PDB entry 4GV2 | X-ray diffraction, 1.80 A resolution | chain A

# Chain A
Molecule: Poly [ADP-ribose] polymerase 3
Source organism: Homo sapiens
Notes: EC 2.4.2.30; fragment: Catalytic domain
Reference sequence: Q9Y6F1 (PARP3_HUMAN); numbering as in UniProt (aligned over 178-532)
Chain sequence (357 residues; each row starts with the number of its first residue):
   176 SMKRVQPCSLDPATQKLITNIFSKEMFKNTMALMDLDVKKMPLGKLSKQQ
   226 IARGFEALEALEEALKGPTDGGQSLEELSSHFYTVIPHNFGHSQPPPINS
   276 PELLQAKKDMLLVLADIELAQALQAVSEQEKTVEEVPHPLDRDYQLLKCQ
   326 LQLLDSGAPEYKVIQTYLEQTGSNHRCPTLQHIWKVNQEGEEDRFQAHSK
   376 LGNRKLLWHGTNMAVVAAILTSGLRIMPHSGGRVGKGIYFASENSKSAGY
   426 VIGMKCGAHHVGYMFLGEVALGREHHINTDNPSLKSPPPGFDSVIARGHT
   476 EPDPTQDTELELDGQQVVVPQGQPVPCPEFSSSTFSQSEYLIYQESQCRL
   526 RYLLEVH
Not modelled in the structure: 242-244
Sequence notes: expression tag (176-177)
Ligand contacts: 5ME (3-(4-oxo-3,4-dihydroquinazolin-2-yl)-N-[(1R)-1-(pyridin-2-yl)ethyl]propanamide): Asp284, Leu287, Val288, Asp291, Trp383, His384, Gly385, Val390, Arg400, Met402, Tyr414, Phe415, Ala416, Lys421, Ser422, Tyr425, Glu514

# Overview
Bound to chain A: compound 5ME.
Chain A is Poly [ADP-ribose] polymerase 3 (Homo sapiens); the structure, Human ARTD3 (PARP3) - Catalytic
domain in complex with inhibitor ME0354, was determined by X-ray diffraction (same publication as 4GV0, 4GV4
and 4GV7).
